PDB entry 4C5U | X-ray diffraction, 2.19 A resolution | chains B and D of the 4 polymer chains in the assembly

Chain B (and D):
Protein: Phenylalanine ammonia-lyase
From: Taxus wallichiana VAR. chinensis
Notes: EC 4.3.1.24; chain D of this document is another copy of the same molecule, construct and numbering; everything in this record applies to it too
UniProt: Q68G84 (Q68G84_TAXWC); residue numbers follow UniProt; this construct covers 1-687
Chain sequence (707 residues; row label = number of the first residue in the row; numbers below 1 keep their minus sign (Met-19 is residue -19)):
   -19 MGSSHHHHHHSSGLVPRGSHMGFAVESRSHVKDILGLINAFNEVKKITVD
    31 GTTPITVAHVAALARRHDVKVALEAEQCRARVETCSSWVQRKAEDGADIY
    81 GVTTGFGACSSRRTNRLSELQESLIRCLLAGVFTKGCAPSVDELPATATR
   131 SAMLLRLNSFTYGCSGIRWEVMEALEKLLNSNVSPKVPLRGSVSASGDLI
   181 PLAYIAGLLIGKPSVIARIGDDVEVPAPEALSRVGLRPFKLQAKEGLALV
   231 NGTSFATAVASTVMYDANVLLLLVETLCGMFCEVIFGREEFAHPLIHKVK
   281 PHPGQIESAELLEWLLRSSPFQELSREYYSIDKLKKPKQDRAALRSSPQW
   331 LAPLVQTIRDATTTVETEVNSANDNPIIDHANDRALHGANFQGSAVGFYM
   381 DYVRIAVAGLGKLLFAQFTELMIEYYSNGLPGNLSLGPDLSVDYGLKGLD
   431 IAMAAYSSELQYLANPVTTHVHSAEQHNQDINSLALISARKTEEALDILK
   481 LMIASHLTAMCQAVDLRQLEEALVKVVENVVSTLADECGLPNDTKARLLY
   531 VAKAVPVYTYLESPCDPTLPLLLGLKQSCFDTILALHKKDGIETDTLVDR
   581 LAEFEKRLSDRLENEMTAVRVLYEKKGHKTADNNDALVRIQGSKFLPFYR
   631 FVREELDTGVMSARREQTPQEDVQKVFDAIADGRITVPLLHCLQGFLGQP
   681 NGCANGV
Disordered / not traced: -19 to 8, 116-121, 175-177, 279-280, 371-372, 567-574, 606-617, 678-687 (chain D: -19 to 8, 56-57, 115-122, 370-373, 569-575, 606-617, 678-687)
Differences from the reference sequence: expression tag (-19 to 0); engineered mutation Ala322 (Tyr in Q68G84)

How chain B and chain D interact:
Pairs across the interface (152; chain B residue first):
  Asp78(B) - Lys313(D)  salt bridge
  Asp78(B) - Lys318(D)  salt bridge
  Tyr80(B) - Gln319(D)
  Ser90(B) - Pro317(D)
  Ser90(B) - Lys318(D)  hydrogen bond (side chain-backbone)
  Ser90(B) - Gln319(D)  hydrogen bond (side chain-backbone)
  Ser91(B) - Leu314(D)
  Ser91(B) - Lys315(D)
  Ser91(B) - Lys316(D)
  Ser91(B) - Pro317(D)
  Arg93(B) - Lys313(D)  hydrogen bond (side chain-backbone)
  Arg93(B) - Leu314(D)
  Arg93(B) - Lys316(D)  hydrogen bond (side chain-backbone)
  Arg93(B) - Lys318(D)
  Glu270(B) - Arg364(D)  salt bridge
  Glu270(B) - Ala365(D)
  Glu270(B) - Leu366(D)
  Glu270(B) - His367(D)  salt bridge
  Phe271(B) - His367(D)
  His273(B) - Leu366(D)
  Leu275(B) - Asp359(D)
  Leu275(B) - Leu366(D)  hydrophobic
  Ile276(B) - Leu366(D)  hydrophobic
  Ile276(B) - His367(D)
  Pro281(B) - Thr347(D)
  His282(B) - Thr344(D)
  His282(B) - Thr347(D)
  His282(B) - Glu348(D)  salt bridge
  His282(B) - Ala375(D)
  Lys313(B) - Asp78(D)  salt bridge
  Lys313(B) - Arg93(D)  hydrogen bond (backbone-side chain)
  Leu314(B) - Ser91(D)
  Leu314(B) - Arg93(D)
  Lys316(B) - Ser91(D)
  Lys316(B) - Arg93(D)  hydrogen bond (backbone-side chain)
  Pro317(B) - Ser90(D)
  Pro317(B) - Ser91(D)
  Lys318(B) - Asp78(D)  salt bridge
  Lys318(B) - Ser90(D)  hydrogen bond (backbone-side chain)
  Lys318(B) - Arg93(D)
  Lys318(B) - His367(D)
  Gln319(B) - Tyr80(D)
  Gln319(B) - Ser90(D)  hydrogen bond (backbone-side chain)
  Gln319(B) - Asn355(D)  hydrogen bond
  Gln319(B) - His367(D)
  Arg321(B) - Asn458(D)
  Ala322(B) - Asn458(D)  hydrogen bond (backbone-backbone)
  Ala322(B) - Asp460(D)
  Ala322(B) - Ile461(D)
  Ala323(B) - Asp460(D)  hydrogen bond (backbone-side chain)
  Arg325(B) - Gly368(D)
  Arg325(B) - Asn458(D)
  Ser326(B) - Ala369(D)
  Ser326(B) - Ile461(D)
  Gln329(B) - Ala369(D)
  Gln329(B) - Ser374(D)  hydrogen bond (backbone-side chain)
  Trp330(B) - Ser374(D)
  Trp330(B) - Phe378(D)  hydrophobic
  Trp330(B) - Ile461(D)  hydrophobic
  Trp330(B) - Asn462(D)
  Pro333(B) - Ser374(D)
  Pro333(B) - Ala375(D)  hydrophobic
  Pro333(B) - Phe378(D)  hydrophobic
  Pro333(B) - Tyr379(D)  hydrophobic
  Leu334(B) - Phe378(D)  hydrophobic
  Gln336(B) - Thr344(D)
  Gln336(B) - Tyr379(D)
  Thr337(B) - Tyr382(D)  hydrogen bond
  Asp340(B) - Asp340(D)
  Thr344(B) - His282(D)
  Thr344(B) - Gln336(D)
  Thr347(B) - Pro281(D)
  Thr347(B) - His282(D)
  Glu348(B) - Lys280(D)  salt bridge
  Glu348(B) - His282(D)  salt bridge
  Ser351(B) - Val279(D)
  Ser351(B) - Lys280(D)
  Ala352(B) - Val279(D)  hydrogen bond (backbone-backbone)
  Asn355(B) - Gln319(D)  hydrogen bond
  Asp359(B) - Leu275(D)
  Ala365(B) - Glu270(D)
  Leu366(B) - Glu270(D)
  Leu366(B) - His273(D)
  Leu366(B) - Ile276(D)  hydrophobic
  His367(B) - Glu270(D)  salt bridge
  His367(B) - Phe271(D)
  His367(B) - Lys318(D)
  His367(B) - Gln319(D)
  Gly368(B) - Ile276(D)
  Gly368(B) - Gln319(D)
  Gly368(B) - Arg325(D)
  Ala369(B) - Ser326(D)
  Ala369(B) - Gln329(D)  hydrogen bond (backbone-side chain)
  Asn370(B) - Ile276(D)  hydrogen bond (side chain-backbone)
  Asn370(B) - Val279(D)
  Asn370(B) - Lys280(D)
  Asn370(B) - Gln285(D)  hydrogen bond
  Asn370(B) - Gln329(D)  hydrogen bond
  Ser374(B) - Gln329(D)  hydrogen bond (side chain-backbone)
  Ser374(B) - Trp330(D)
  Ser374(B) - Pro333(D)
  Ala375(B) - His282(D)
  Phe378(B) - Trp330(D)  hydrophobic
  Phe378(B) - Pro333(D)  hydrophobic
  Phe378(B) - Leu334(D)  hydrophobic
  Phe378(B) - Ile385(D)  hydrophobic
  Tyr379(B) - Gln336(D)  hydrogen bond
  Tyr382(B) - Thr337(D)  hydrogen bond
  Tyr382(B) - Tyr382(D)
  Tyr382(B) - Ile385(D)  hydrophobic
  Tyr382(B) - Ala386(D)
  Ile385(B) - Phe378(D)  hydrophobic
  Ile385(B) - Tyr382(D)  hydrophobic
  Ile385(B) - Ile385(D)  hydrophobic
  Ile385(B) - Thr448(D)
  Lys392(B) - Val451(D)  hydrogen bond (side chain-backbone)
  Ala396(B) - Asp460(D)
  Ala396(B) - Ile461(D)  hydrophobic
  Glu400(B) - Asp460(D)
  Tyr406(B) - Gln456(D)
  Tyr406(B) - His457(D)
  Gln441(B) - Thr449(D)
  Ala444(B) - Pro446(D)
  Ala444(B) - Thr449(D)
  Asn445(B) - Asn445(D)
  Asn445(B) - Pro446(D)
  Pro446(B) - Ile385(D)  hydrophobic
  Pro446(B) - Ala444(D)
  Pro446(B) - Asn445(D)
  Pro446(B) - Pro446(D)
  Thr448(B) - Ile385(D)
  Thr449(B) - Gln441(D)
  Thr449(B) - Ala444(D)
  Val451(B) - Trp330(D)  hydrophobic
  Val451(B) - Lys392(D)  hydrogen bond (backbone-side chain)
  Gln456(B) - Arg321(D)  hydrogen bond (backbone-side chain)
  His457(B) - Arg321(D)
  His457(B) - Tyr406(D)
  Asn458(B) - Asp320(D)
  Asn458(B) - Arg321(D)
  Asn458(B) - Ala322(D)  hydrogen bond (backbone-backbone)
  Asn458(B) - Arg325(D)
  Gln459(B) - Ala322(D)
  Asp460(B) - Ala322(D)  hydrogen bond (side chain-backbone)
  Asp460(B) - Ala323(D)  hydrogen bond (side chain-backbone)
  Asp460(B) - Ala396(D)
  Asp460(B) - Glu400(D)
  Ile461(B) - Ala322(D)
  Ile461(B) - Ser326(D)
  Ile461(B) - Trp330(D)  hydrophobic
  Asn462(B) - Trp330(D)
  Ser463(B) - Trp330(D)
Interface residues without a listed pair, chain B (82 interface residues in all): Thr84, Ala88, Cys144, Lys315, Asp320, Asn350, Ile357, Arg364, Gly373, Asp381, Ala386, Ala388, Gly389, Leu393
Interface residues without a listed pair, chain D (79 interface residues in all): Thr84, Ser176, Ser351, Asp381, Ala388, Gly389, Leu393, Gln459, Ser463

Summary:
82 residues of chain B face 79 of chain D across their interface; the contacts include 28 hydrogen bonds and
10 salt bridges. Among the polar pairs are Asp78(B)-Lys313(D), Asp78(B)-Lys318(D) and Glu270(B)-Arg364(D).
Chain B and chain D are both Phenylalanine ammonia-lyase (Taxus wallichiana VAR. chinensis); the structure,
Structural Investigations into the Stereochemistry and Activity of a Phenylalanine-2,3-Aminomutase from Taxus
chinensis, was determined by X-ray diffraction (same publication as 4C5R, 4C5S, 4C6G and 4CQ5).
